Entry 3SGL (X-ray diffraction, 2.70 A resolution); this record covers chain A.

Chain A:
Molecule: tRNA 5-methylaminomethyl-2-thiouridine biosynthesis bifunctional protein mnmC
Source organism: Yersinia pestis
Notes: EC 2.1.1.61, 1.5.-.-
Reference sequence: Q8ZD36 (MNMC_YERPE); residues 1-689 here = UniProt positions 1-689
Sequence (689 residues; each row starts with the number of its first residue):
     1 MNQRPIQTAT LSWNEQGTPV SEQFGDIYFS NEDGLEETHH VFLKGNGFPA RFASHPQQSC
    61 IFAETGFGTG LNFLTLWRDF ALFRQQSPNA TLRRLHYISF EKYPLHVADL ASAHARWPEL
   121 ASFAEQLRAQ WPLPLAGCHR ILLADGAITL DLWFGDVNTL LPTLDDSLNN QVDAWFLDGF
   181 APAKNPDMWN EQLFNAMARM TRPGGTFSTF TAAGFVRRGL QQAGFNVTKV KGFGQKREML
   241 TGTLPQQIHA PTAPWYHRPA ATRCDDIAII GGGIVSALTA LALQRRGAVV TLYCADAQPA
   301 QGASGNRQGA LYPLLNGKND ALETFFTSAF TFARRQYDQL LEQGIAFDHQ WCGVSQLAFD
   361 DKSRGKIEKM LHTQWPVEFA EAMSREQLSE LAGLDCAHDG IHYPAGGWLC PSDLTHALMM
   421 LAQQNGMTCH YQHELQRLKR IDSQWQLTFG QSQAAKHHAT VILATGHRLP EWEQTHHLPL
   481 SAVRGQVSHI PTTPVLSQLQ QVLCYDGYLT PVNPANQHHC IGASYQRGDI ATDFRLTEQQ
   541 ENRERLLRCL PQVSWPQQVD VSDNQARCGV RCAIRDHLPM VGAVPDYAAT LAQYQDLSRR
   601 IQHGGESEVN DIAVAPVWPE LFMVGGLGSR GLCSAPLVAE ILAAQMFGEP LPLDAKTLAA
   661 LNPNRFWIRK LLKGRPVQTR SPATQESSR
Disordered / not traced: 1-33, 451-452, 602-610, 675-689
Modified / non-standard residues: Mse1 (selenomethionine); Mse188, Mse197, Mse200, Mse239, Mse370, Mse383, Mse419, Mse420, Mse427, Mse580, Mse623, Mse646 (selenomethionine; parent Met)
Residues lining bound ligands:
  - FAD (flavin-adenine dinucleotide): I270, G271, G272, G273, I274, V275, Y293, C294, A295, D296, G302, A303, S304, N306, G309, A310, H433, E434, L435, A464, T465, G466, R468, W472, G485, Q486, V487, Y508, A523, G569, V570, R571, L627, G628, S629, R630, G631, L632, C633
  - S-adenosylmethionine (SAM): E64, G66, F67, G68, T69, G70, L71, N72, F100, E101, K102, Y103, G155, D156, V157, D178, G179, F180, Mse188
Reported in the primary citation:
  - binding site for S-adenosylmethionine: T69, L71, N72, E101, D156, V157, D178
  - binding site for flavin-adenine dinucleotide: S304
  - contacts within the chain: R140-E640 (salt bridge)
  - catalytic residues: D178 (proposed by the authors, not directly observed)

Summary:
Ligands of chain A: flavin-adenine dinucleotide and S-adenosylmethionine. From the paper: the catalytic
residue D178; a binding site for S-adenosylmethionine at T69, L71 and N72 among others.
Chain A is tRNA 5-methylaminomethyl-2-thiouridine biosynthesis bifunctional protein mnmC (Yersinia pestis);
the structure, The crystal structure of MnmC from Yersinia pestis bound with FAD and SAM, was determined by
X-ray diffraction together with 3PVC and 3PS9 from the same study.
